Entry 1U15 (X-ray diffraction, 2.50 A resolution); this record covers chains A and B of the 4 polymer chains in the assembly.

[Chain A (and B)]
Protein: Delta crystallin I
From: Anas platyrhynchos
Notes: EC 4.3.2.1; chain B of this document is another copy of the same molecule, construct and numbering; everything in this record applies to it too
UniProtKB: P24057 (CRD1_ANAPL); residue numbers follow UniProt; this construct covers 1-466
Amino-acid sequence (472 residues; numbered 1 to 472; the number before each row is that of its first residue):
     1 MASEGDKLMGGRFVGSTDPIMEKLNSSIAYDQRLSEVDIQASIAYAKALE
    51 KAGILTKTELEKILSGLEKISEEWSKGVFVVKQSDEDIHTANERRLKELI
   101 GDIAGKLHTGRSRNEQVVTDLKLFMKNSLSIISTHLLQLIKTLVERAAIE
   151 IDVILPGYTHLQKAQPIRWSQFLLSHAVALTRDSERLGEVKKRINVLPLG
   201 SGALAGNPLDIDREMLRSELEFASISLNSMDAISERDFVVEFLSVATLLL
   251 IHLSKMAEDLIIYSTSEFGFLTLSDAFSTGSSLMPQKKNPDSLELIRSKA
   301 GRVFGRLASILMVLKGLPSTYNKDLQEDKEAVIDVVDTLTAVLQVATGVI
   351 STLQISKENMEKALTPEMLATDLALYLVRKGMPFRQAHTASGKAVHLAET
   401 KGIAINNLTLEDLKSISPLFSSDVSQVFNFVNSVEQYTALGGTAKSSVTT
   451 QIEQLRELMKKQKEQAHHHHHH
Not modelled in the structure: 1-16, 466-472 (chain B: 1-16, 467-472)
Sequence notes: engineered mutation Glu22 (Gln in P24057), Lys23 (Met in P24057), Asn25 (Ser in P24057), Ser26 (Thr in P24057), Ala29 (Ser in P24057), Tyr30 (Thr in P24057), Asp31 (Glu in P24057), Trp74 (Leu in P24057), Phe79 (Ile in P24057), Lys82 (Thr in P24057), His89 (Gln in P24057); expression tag (467-472)

[How chain A and chain B interact]
Residue-residue contacts (62; chain A residue first):
  Tyr158(A) with Glu267(B), hydrogen bond
  His160(A) with Asn289(B); Pro290(B); Glu294(B), salt bridge
  Leu161(A) with Thr265(B)
  Gln162(A) with Ser264(B), hydrogen bond (side chain-backbone); Thr265(B); Lys287(B); Lys288(B); Asn289(B)
  Lys163(A) with Ser266(B); Glu267(B); Met284(B); Lys287(B), hydrogen bond (backbone-side chain)
  Ala164(A) with Met284(B)
  Glu258(A) with Glu258(B)
  Ser264(A) with Gln162(B), hydrogen bond (backbone-side chain)
  Thr265(A) with Leu161(B); Gln162(B)
  Ser266(A) with Lys163(B)
  Glu267(A) with Tyr158(B), hydrogen bond; Lys163(B); Glu267(B); Phe268(B)
  Phe268(A) with Glu267(B)
  Ser282(A) with His388(B)
  Leu283(A) with Ala370(B); His388(B); Ser391(B); Gly392(B); Val395(B)
  Met284(A) with Lys163(B); Glu367(B); Met368(B), hydrophobic
  Pro285(A) with Glu399(B)
  Gln286(A) with Glu399(B), hydrogen bond
  Lys287(A) with Gln162(B); Lys163(B)
  Lys288(A) with Gln162(B)
  Asn289(A) with Thr159(B); His160(B); Gln162(B)
  Pro290(A) with His160(B)
  Glu294(A) with His160(B), salt bridge
  Phe304(A) with Phe304(B), hydrophobic
  Leu311(A) with Met312(B)
  Met312(A) with Leu311(B); Met312(B), hydrophobic; Lys315(B), hydrogen bond (backbone-side chain)
  Val313(A) with Lys315(B), hydrogen bond (backbone-side chain)
  Lys315(A) with Met312(B), hydrogen bond (side chain-backbone); Val313(B), hydrogen bond (side chain-backbone); Lys315(B), hydrogen bond (backbone-side chain)
  Glu367(A) with Met284(B)
  Ala370(A) with Leu283(B)
  His388(A) with Ser282(B); Leu283(B)
  Ser391(A) with Leu283(B)
  Val395(A) with Leu283(B); Pro285(B)
  Glu399(A) with Pro285(B); Gln286(B), hydrogen bond
Interface residues without a listed pair, chain A (41 interface residues in all): Thr159, Ile261, Ile262, Asp291, Leu317, Met368, Thr371, Gly392
Interface residues without a listed pair, chain B (40 interface residues in all): Ile261, Ile262, Asp291, Leu317, Thr371

[In short]
41 residues of chain A face 40 of chain B across their interface; the contacts include 12 hydrogen bonds and 2
salt bridges. Polar pairs include His160(A)-Glu294(B), Tyr158(A)-Glu267(B) and Gln162(A)-Ser264(B).
Both chains are Delta crystallin I (Anas platyrhynchos). Entry 1U15 (Crystal structure of a
duck-delta-crystallin-1 double loop mutant (DLM)) was determined by X-ray diffraction, deposited together with
1U16.
